2XM3 - chains C and D of the 6 polymer chains in the assembly; structure by X-ray diffraction, 2.30 A resolution.

== Chain C (and D) ==
Protein: Transposase
Organism: Deinococcus radiodurans
Notes: chain D of this document is another copy of the same molecule, construct and numbering; everything in this record applies to it too
UniProt: O83028 (O83028_DEIRA); residue numbers follow UniProt; this construct covers 1-140
Sequence (140 residues; each row starts with the number of its first residue):
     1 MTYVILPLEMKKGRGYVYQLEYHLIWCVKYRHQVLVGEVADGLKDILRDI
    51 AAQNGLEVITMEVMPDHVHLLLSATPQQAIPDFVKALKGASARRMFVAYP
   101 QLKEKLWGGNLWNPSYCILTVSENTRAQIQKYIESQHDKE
Unresolved in the structure: 1-6, 135-140 (chain D: 1-8, 138-140)
Bound ions: Mg2+: Pro114 (shared with 1 residue of chain K)
What the authors report for this chain:
  - binding site for Dra2 transposase binding element: Gly89
  - binding site for Dra2 transposase binding element: Arg14
  - mutagenesis - R14A (60-fold), S122G/E123G: decreased catalytic activity
  - mutagenesis - R14A (30-fold): decreased binding to Dra2 transposase binding element
  - binding site for the 5-nt DNA strand: Tyr30, His32, Trp107

== How chain C and chain D interact ==
Residue-residue contacts - 77 pairs, chain C then chain D:
  Met10(C) - Cys117(D)  hydrophobic
  Met10(C) - Leu119(D)  hydrophobic
  Gly15(C) - Pro114(D)
  Gly15(C) - Ser115(D)
  Gly15(C) - Tyr116(D)  hydrogen bond (backbone-backbone)
  Tyr16(C) - Tyr116(D)
  Val17(C) - Tyr116(D)  hydrogen bond (backbone-backbone)
  Val17(C) - Cys117(D)
  Val17(C) - Ile118(D)  hydrogen bond (backbone-backbone)
  Tyr18(C) - Ile118(D)
  Gln19(C) - Ile118(D)  hydrogen bond (backbone-backbone)
  Gln19(C) - Leu119(D)
  Gln19(C) - Thr120(D)  hydrogen bond (backbone-backbone)
  Leu20(C) - Ile80(D)  hydrophobic
  Leu20(C) - Ile118(D)
  Leu20(C) - Thr120(D)
  Glu21(C) - Thr120(D)  hydrogen bond (backbone-side chain)
  Glu21(C) - Arg126(D)
  Tyr22(C) - Tyr22(D)
  Tyr22(C) - Thr120(D)
  His23(C) - Ile129(D)
  His23(C) - Ile133(D)
  Ile59(C) - Arg126(D)
  Ile59(C) - Gln130(D)
  Thr60(C) - Gln130(D)  hydrogen bond
  Thr60(C) - Ile133(D)
  Glu62(C) - Ile133(D)
  His69(C) - Ile133(D)
  Leu71(C) - Arg126(D)
  Leu71(C) - Gln130(D)
  Pro76(C) - Ile80(D)
  Pro76(C) - Pro81(D)
  Pro76(C) - Tyr116(D)
  Gln77(C) - Tyr116(D)
  Ile80(C) - Leu20(D)  hydrophobic
  Ile80(C) - Tyr22(D)
  Ile80(C) - Pro76(D)
  Pro81(C) - Pro76(D)
  Pro114(C) - Gly15(D)
  Ser115(C) - Gly15(D)
  Tyr116(C) - Gly15(D)  hydrogen bond (backbone-backbone)
  Tyr116(C) - Tyr16(D)
  Tyr116(C) - Val17(D)  hydrogen bond (backbone-backbone)
  Tyr116(C) - Pro76(D)
  Tyr116(C) - Gln77(D)
  Cys117(C) - Met10(D)  hydrophobic
  Cys117(C) - Val17(D)
  Ile118(C) - Val17(D)  hydrogen bond (backbone-backbone)
  Ile118(C) - Tyr18(D)
  Ile118(C) - Gln19(D)  hydrogen bond (backbone-backbone)
  Ile118(C) - Leu20(D)
  Leu119(C) - Met10(D)  hydrophobic
  Leu119(C) - Gln19(D)
  Thr120(C) - Gln19(D)  hydrogen bond (backbone-backbone)
  Thr120(C) - Leu20(D)
  Thr120(C) - Glu21(D)  hydrogen bond (side chain-backbone)
  Thr120(C) - Tyr22(D)
  Thr120(C) - Thr120(D)
  Thr120(C) - Val121(D)  hydrogen bond (side chain-backbone)
  Thr120(C) - Ser122(D)
  Val121(C) - Thr120(D)  hydrogen bond (backbone-side chain)
  Val121(C) - Ser122(D)
  Val121(C) - Arg126(D)
  Val121(C) - Ile129(D)  hydrophobic
  Ser122(C) - Thr120(D)
  Ser122(C) - Val121(D)
  Ser122(C) - Ser122(D)  hydrogen bond (backbone-side chain)
  Ser122(C) - Asn124(D)
  Ser122(C) - Thr125(D)
  Ser122(C) - Arg126(D)  hydrogen bond (backbone-backbone)
  Glu123(C) - Thr125(D)
  Glu123(C) - Arg126(D)  salt bridge
  Asn124(C) - Thr125(D)
  Ile129(C) - His23(D)
  Tyr132(C) - Cys117(D)
  Ile133(C) - Ile25(D)  hydrophobic
  Ile133(C) - His69(D)
Other interface residues (no listed pair), chain C (37 interface residues in all): Met64, Ala79, Thr125, Arg126
Other interface residues (no listed pair), chain D (37 interface residues in all): Glu62, Ala79, Glu123, Glu134, Ser135, Gln136

== Summary ==
Chain C and chain D each contribute 37 residues to their interface, with 17 hydrogen bonds and 1 salt bridge.
Among the polar pairs are Glu123(C)-Arg126(D), Glu21(C)-Thr120(D) and Thr60(C)-Gln130(D). The paper reports a
binding site for the 5-nt DNA strand at Tyr30(C), His32(C) and Trp107(C); R14A and S122G/E123G of chain C
reduce catalytic activity.
Chain C and chain D are both Transposase (Deinococcus radiodurans); the structure, Deinococcus radiodurans
ISDra2 Transposase Left end DNA complex, was determined by X-ray diffraction, deposited together with 2XMA and
2XO6.
